Entry 5D0W (X-ray diffraction, 2.80 A resolution); this record covers chains F and G of the 28 polymer chains in the assembly.

== Chain F ==
Protein: Probable proteasome subunit alpha type-7
Source organism: Saccharomyces cerevisiae (strain ATCC 204508 / S288c)
Notes: EC 3.4.25.1
UniProt: P21242 (PSA7_YEAST); residues -3 to 284 here correspond to UniProt positions 1-288 (UniProt number = residue number + 4)
Sequence (288 residues; each row starts with the number of its first residue; numbers below 1 keep their minus sign (Met-3 is residue -3)):
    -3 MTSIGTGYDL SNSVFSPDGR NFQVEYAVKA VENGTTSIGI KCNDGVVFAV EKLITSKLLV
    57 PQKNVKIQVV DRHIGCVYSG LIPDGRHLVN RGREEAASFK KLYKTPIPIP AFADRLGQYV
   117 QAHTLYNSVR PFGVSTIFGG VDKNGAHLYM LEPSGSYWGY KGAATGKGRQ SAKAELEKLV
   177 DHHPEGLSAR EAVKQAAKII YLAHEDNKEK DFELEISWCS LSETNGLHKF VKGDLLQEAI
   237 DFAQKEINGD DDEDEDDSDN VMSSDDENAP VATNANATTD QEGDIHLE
Unresolved in the structure: -3 to 1, 245-284

== Chain G ==
Protein: Proteasome subunit alpha type-1
Source organism: Saccharomyces cerevisiae (strain ATCC 204508 / S288c)
Notes: EC 3.4.25.1
UniProt: P21243 (PSA1_YEAST); residues -8 to 243 here correspond to UniProt positions 1-252 (UniProt number = residue number + 9)
Sequence (252 residues; numbered -8 to 243; the number before each row is that of its first residue; numbers below 1 keep their minus sign (Met-8 is residue -8)):
    -8 MSGAAAASAA GYDRHITIFS PEGRLYQVEY AFKATNQTNI NSLAVRGKDC TVVISQKKVP
    52 DKLLDPTTVS YIFCISRTIG MVVNGPIPDA RNAALRAKAE AAEFRYKYGY DMPCDVLAKR
   112 MANLSQIYTQ RAYMRPLGVI LTFVSVDEEL GPSIYKTDPA GYYVGYKATA TGPKQQEITT
   172 NLENHFKKSK IDHINEESWE KVVEFAITHM IDALGTEFSK NDLEVGVATK DKFFTLSAEN
   232 IEERLVAIAE QD
Unresolved in the structure: -8 to 1, 243
Ion coordination: Mg2+: Thr8, Tyr119, Arg122, Met125

== Chain F / chain G interface ==
Pairs across the interface - 61 pairs, chain F then chain G:
  Thr2(F) - His6(G)
  Gly3(F) - His6(G)
  Tyr4(F) - Arg5(G)
  Tyr4(F) - His6(G)
  Tyr4(F) - Tyr21(G)
  Ser9(F) - Arg126(G)
  Val10(F) - His6(G)
  Val10(F) - Gln18(G)
  Phe11(F) - Gln18(G)  hydrogen bond (backbone-side chain)
  Phe11(F) - Tyr21(G)
  Phe11(F) - Ala22(G)  hydrophobic
  Phe11(F) - Ala25(G)  hydrophobic
  Phe11(F) - Arg126(G)
  Phe11(F) - Pro127(G)
  Ser12(F) - Tyr21(G)
  Pro13(F) - Tyr21(G)  hydrophobic
  Pro13(F) - Lys24(G)  hydrogen bond (backbone-side chain)
  Asp14(F) - Lys24(G)
  Gly15(F) - Tyr21(G)
  Gly15(F) - Ala25(G)
  Lys37(F) - Asp56(G)  salt bridge
  Asp110(F) - Arg82(G)
  Gln114(F) - Arg82(G)  hydrogen bond (side chain-backbone)
  Gln114(F) - Asn83(G)
  Gln114(F) - Leu86(G)
  Gln117(F) - Pro79(G)
  Gln117(F) - Asp80(G)
  Gln117(F) - Asn83(G)  hydrogen bond
  Gln117(F) - Arg126(G)
  Thr120(F) - Arg126(G)  hydrogen bond (backbone-side chain)
  Leu121(F) - Tyr124(G)
  Leu121(F) - Arg126(G)
  Tyr122(F) - Tyr124(G)
  Tyr122(F) - Met125(G)  hydrophobic
  Ser150(F) - Pro79(G)
  Gly151(F) - Pro79(G)
  Ser152(F) - Ile78(G)
  Ser152(F) - Pro79(G)
  Tyr153(F) - Arg82(G)  hydrogen bond (backbone-side chain)
  Trp154(F) - Leu55(G)  hydrophobic
  Trp154(F) - Thr59(G)
  Trp154(F) - Val60(G)  hydrophobic
  Trp154(F) - Ser61(G)
  Trp154(F) - Tyr62(G)
  Trp154(F) - Ile78(G)  hydrophobic
  Trp154(F) - Arg82(G)
  Gly155(F) - Leu55(G)
  Gly155(F) - Asp56(G)  hydrogen bond (backbone-backbone)
  Gly155(F) - Thr59(G)  hydrogen bond (backbone-side chain)
  Tyr156(F) - Leu54(G)
  Tyr156(F) - Leu55(G)
  Tyr156(F) - Asp56(G)
  Lys157(F) - Lys53(G)
  Lys157(F) - Leu54(G)  hydrogen bond (backbone-backbone)
  Lys157(F) - Leu55(G)
  Gly158(F) - Leu54(G)
  Leu172(F) - Leu54(G)  hydrophobic
  Glu173(F) - Lys53(G)
  Glu173(F) - Leu54(G)
  Val176(F) - Leu54(G)  hydrophobic
  Asp177(F) - Lys53(G)  salt bridge
Also at the interface, not in a pair above, chain F (32 interface residues in all): Tyr145, Lys169
Also at the interface, not in a pair above, chain G (29 interface residues in all): Asp52, Pro57, Leu128, Gly129

== In short ==
The interface between chain F and chain G involves 32 residues on one side and 29 on the other, with 9
hydrogen bonds and 2 salt bridges. Polar contacts include Lys37(F)-Asp56(G), Asp177(F)-Lys53(G) and
Phe11(F)-Gln18(G). Thr8(G), Tyr119(G), Arg122(G) and Met125(G) form the Mg2+ site.
Chain F is Probable proteasome subunit alpha type-7 and chain G is Proteasome subunit alpha type-1, both from
Saccharomyces cerevisiae (strain ATCC 204508 / S288c); the structure, Yeast 20S proteasome beta5-T1S mutant,
was determined by X-ray diffraction (same publication as 5CZ4, 5CZ5, 5CZ6, 5CZ7, 5CZ8, 5CZ9 and 16 further
entries).
